5A0W - chains D and F of the 3 polymer chains in the assembly; structure by X-ray diffraction, 2.20 A resolution.

Chain D:
Molecule: Homing endonuclease I-dmoi
From: Desulfurococcus mobilis
Notes: EC 3.1.-.-
UniProtKB: P21505 (DMO1_DESMO); numbering as in UniProt (aligned over 2-188)
Chain sequence (199 residues; each row starts with the number of its first residue):
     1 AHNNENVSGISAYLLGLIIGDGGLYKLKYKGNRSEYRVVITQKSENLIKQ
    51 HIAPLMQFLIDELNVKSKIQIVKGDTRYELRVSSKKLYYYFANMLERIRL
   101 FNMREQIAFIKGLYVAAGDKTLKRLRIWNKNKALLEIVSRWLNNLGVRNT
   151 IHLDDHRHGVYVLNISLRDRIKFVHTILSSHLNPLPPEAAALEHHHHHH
Unresolved in the structure: 1-4, 196-199
Differences from the reference sequence: expression tag (1, 189-199); conflict Ala-117 (Glu in P21505)
Metal / ion sites: Mn2+: Asp-21, Ala-116 (shared with 1 residue of chain E; DC16(F) of chain F)
UniProt features mapped onto this chain:
  - active site: Asp-21

Chain F:
Molecule: 25-nt DNA strand
Sequence (25 nucleotides; numbered 1 to 25; the number before each row is that of its first residue):
     1 CGCGCCGGAACTTACCCGGCAAGGC
Metal / ion sites: Mn2+ site 1: DC15 (shared with 1 residue of chain E); Mn2+ site 2: DC16 (shared with Asp-21(D), Ala-116(D) of chain D; 1 residue of chain E)

How chain D and chain F interact:
Residue-residue contacts (47):
  Asp-21(D) / DC16(F)  phosphate contact
  Tyr-29(D) / DC6(F)  base contact
  Gly-31(D) / DC3(F)  base contact
  Asn-32(D) / DG2(F)  hydrogen bond to the phosphate
  Asn-32(D) / DC3(F)  base contact
  Arg-33(D) / DC3(F)  base contact
  Arg-33(D) / DG4(F)  base contact
  Ser-34(D) / DC3(F)  sugar contact
  Ser-34(D) / DG4(F)  hydrogen bond to the phosphate
  Ser-34(D) / DC5(F)  hydrogen bond to the base
  Glu-35(D) / DC5(F)  base contact
  Glu-35(D) / DC6(F)  hydrogen bond to the base
  Tyr-36(D) / DG4(F)  hydrogen bond to the phosphate
  Tyr-36(D) / DC5(F)  phosphate contact
  Arg-37(D) / DG7(F)  hydrogen bond to the base
  Arg-37(D) / DG8(F)  hydrogen bond to the base
  Ser-67(D) / DC5(F)  sugar contact
  Ser-67(D) / DC6(F)  phosphate contact
  Lys-68(D) / DC6(F)  hydrogen bond to the phosphate
  Lys-68(D) / DG7(F)  salt bridge to the phosphate
  Gln-70(D) / DC6(F)  sugar contact
  Gln-70(D) / DG7(F)  base contact
  Val-72(D) / DA9(F)  base contact
  Asp-75(D) / DC11(F)  base contact
  Arg-77(D) / DA10(F)  base contact
  Glu-79(D) / DA9(F)  hydrogen bond to the base
  Arg-81(D) / DG7(F)  hydrogen bond to the base
  Arg-81(D) / DG8(F)  hydrogen bond to the base
  Arg-81(D) / DA9(F)  base contact
  Ser-83(D) / DC5(F)  sugar contact
  Ser-83(D) / DC6(F)  phosphate contact
  Ser-84(D) / DC5(F)  phosphate contact
  Lys-85(D) / DG4(F)  salt bridge to the phosphate
  Lys-85(D) / DC5(F)  hydrogen bond to the phosphate
  Ala-116(D) / DC16(F)  phosphate contact
  Gly-118(D) / DC16(F)  sugar contact
  Gly-118(D) / DC17(F)  phosphate contact
  Asp-119(D) / DC17(F)  phosphate contact
  Lys-120(D) / DC16(F)  phosphate contact
  Lys-120(D) / DC17(F)  salt bridge to the phosphate
  Thr-121(D) / DG18(F)  phosphate contact
  Arg-124(D) / DG19(F)  hydrogen bond to the base
  Arg-124(D) / DC20(F)  base contact
  Arg-126(D) / DG18(F)  hydrogen bond to the base
  Trp-128(D) / DC16(F)  sugar contact
  Trp-128(D) / DC17(F)  base contact
  His-158(D) / DA14(F)  salt bridge to the phosphate
Also at the interface, not in a pair above, chain D (35 interface residues in all): Gly-20, Ala-117, Lys-123, Lys-130, Asp-154, Arg-157
Also at the interface, not in a pair above, chain F (17 interface residues in all): DC15

Overview:
35 residues of chain D face 17 of chain F across their interface; the contacts include 14 hydrogen bonds and 4
salt bridges. Polar pairs include Ser-34(D)/DC5(F), Glu-35(D)/DC6(F) and Arg-37(D)/DG7(F). Curated annotation
(UniProt) lists active-site residue Asp-21(D) on chain D.
Chain D is Homing endonuclease I-dmoi (Desulfurococcus mobilis) and chain F is a 25-nt DNA strand; the
structure, The crystal structure of I-dmoi E117A in complex with its target DNA and in the presence ..., was
determined by X-ray diffraction.
